Entry 4H3F (X-ray diffraction, 1.70 A resolution); this record covers chain A.

Chain A:
Protein: Beta-secretase 1
Source organism: Homo sapiens
Notes: EC 3.4.23.46
UniProt: P56817 (BACE1_HUMAN); residue numbers follow UniProt; this construct covers 41-454
Chain sequence (414 residues; each row starts with the number of its first residue):
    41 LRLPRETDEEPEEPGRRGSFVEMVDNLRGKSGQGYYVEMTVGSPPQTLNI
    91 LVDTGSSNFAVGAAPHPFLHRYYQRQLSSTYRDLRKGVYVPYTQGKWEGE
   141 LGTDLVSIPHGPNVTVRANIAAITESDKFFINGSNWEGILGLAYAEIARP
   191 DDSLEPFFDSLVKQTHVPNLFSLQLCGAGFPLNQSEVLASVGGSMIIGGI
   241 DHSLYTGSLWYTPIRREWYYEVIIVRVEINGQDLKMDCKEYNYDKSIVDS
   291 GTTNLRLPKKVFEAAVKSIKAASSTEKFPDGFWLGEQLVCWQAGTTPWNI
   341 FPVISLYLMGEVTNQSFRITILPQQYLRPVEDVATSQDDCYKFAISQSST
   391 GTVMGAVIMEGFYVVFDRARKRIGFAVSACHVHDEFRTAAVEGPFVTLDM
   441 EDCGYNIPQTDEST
Disordered / not traced: 41-57, 448-454
Disulfides: C216-C420, C278-C443, C330-C380
Small-molecule neighbours: 10O (3-{5-[(2E,4aR,7aR)-2-imino-6-(6-methoxypyridin-2-yl)-3-methyl-4-oxooctahydro-7aH-pyrrolo[3,4-d]pyrimidin-7a-yl]thiophen-3-yl}benzonitrile): S71, G72, Q73, G74, L91, D93, G95, S96, N98, A100, V130, Y132, W137, F169, W176, I179, R189, D289, S290, G291, T292, T293
Curated features (UniProtKB/Swiss-Prot):
  - active site: D93, D289
  - modified residue (N6-acetyllysine): K126, K275, K279, K285, K299, K300, K307
  - glycosylation (N-linked (GlcNAc...) asparagine): N153, N172, N223, N354

In short:
Bound to chain A: compound 10O. Curated annotation (UniProt) lists active-site residues D93 and D289.
Chain A is Beta-secretase 1 (Homo sapiens); the structure, Structure of BACE Bound to
3-(5-((7aR)-2-imino-6-(6-methoxypyridin-2-yl)-3-methyl-4-oxooctahydro-1H-pyrrolo[3,4-d]pyrimidin-7a-yl)thiophen-3-yl)benzonitrile,
was determined by X-ray diffraction (same publication as 4H3G, 4H3I, 4H1E, 4H3J and 4HA5).
